7B5H - chains AD and DK of the 96 polymer chains in the assembly; structure by electron microscopy, 3.20 A resolution.

== Chain AD ==
Name: All3315 protein
From: Nostoc sp. (strain PCC 7120 / SAG 25.82 / UTEX 2576)
Notes: fragment: baseplate protein Cis12
UniProt: Q8YRX7 (Q8YRX7_NOSS1); residue numbers follow UniProt; this construct covers 1-1335
Sequence (1335 residues; numbered 1 to 1335; the number before each row is that of its first residue):
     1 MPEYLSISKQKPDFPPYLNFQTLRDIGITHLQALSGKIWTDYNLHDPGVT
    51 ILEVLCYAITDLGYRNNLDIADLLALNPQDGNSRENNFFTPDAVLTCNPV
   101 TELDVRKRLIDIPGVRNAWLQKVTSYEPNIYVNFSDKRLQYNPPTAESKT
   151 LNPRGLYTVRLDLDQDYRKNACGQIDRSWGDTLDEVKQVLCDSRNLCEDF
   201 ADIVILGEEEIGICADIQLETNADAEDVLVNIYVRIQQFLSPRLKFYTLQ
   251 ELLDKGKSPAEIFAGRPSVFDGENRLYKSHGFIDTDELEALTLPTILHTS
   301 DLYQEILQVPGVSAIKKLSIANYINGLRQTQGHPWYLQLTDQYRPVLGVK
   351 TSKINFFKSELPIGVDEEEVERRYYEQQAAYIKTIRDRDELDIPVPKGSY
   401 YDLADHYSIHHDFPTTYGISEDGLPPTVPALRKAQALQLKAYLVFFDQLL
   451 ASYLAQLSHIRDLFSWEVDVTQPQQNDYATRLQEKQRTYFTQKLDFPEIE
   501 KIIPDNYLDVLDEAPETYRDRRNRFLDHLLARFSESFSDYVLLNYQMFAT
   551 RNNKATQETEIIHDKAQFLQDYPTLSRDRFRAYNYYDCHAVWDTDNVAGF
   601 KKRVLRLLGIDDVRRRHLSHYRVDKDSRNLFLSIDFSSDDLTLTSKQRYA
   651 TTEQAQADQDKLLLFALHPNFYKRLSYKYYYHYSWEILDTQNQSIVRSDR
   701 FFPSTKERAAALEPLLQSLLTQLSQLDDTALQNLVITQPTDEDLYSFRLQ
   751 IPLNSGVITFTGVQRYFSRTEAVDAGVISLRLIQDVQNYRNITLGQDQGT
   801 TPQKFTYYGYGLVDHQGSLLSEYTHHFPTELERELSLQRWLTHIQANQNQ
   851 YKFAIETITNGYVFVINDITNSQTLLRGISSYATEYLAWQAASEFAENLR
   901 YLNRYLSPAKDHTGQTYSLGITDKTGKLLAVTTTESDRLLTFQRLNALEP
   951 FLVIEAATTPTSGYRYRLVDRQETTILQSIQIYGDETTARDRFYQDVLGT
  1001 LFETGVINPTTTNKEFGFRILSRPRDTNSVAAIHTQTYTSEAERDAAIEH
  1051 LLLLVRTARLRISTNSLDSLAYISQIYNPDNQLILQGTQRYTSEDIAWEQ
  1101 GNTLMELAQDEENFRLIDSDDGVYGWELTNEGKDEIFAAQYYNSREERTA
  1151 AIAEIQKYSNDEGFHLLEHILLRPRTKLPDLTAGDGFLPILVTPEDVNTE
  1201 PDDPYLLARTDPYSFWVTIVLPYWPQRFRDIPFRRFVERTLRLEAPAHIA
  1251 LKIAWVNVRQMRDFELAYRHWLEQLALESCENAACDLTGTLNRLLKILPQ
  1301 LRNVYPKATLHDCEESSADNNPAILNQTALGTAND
Not modelled in the structure: 1, 753-756, 797-799, 849-1059, 1314-1319, 1335
Disulfides: Cys588-Cys1280

== Chain DK ==
Name: All3321 protein
From: Nostoc sp. (strain PCC 7120 / SAG 25.82 / UTEX 2576)
Notes: fragment: tube adapter protein Cis7
UniProt: Q8YRX1 (Q8YRX1_NOSS1); numbering as in UniProt (aligned over 1-234)
Sequence (234 residues; row label = number of the first residue in the row):
     1 MALTKVKLLAYQDKRFENKLGEFELPINPEQFSQSFKVEYNREQAQGSQR
    51 NDPEFKFTKPEELKLDFTFDGTGVVPVNNGKPGEFHQDVADQVRVFLDLV
   101 YSMNSETHKPNFLRLIWGDFSFGEKNGFDCLLTDLQINYTLFDQTGKPLR
   151 AKLSTTFTSYVEQNRRVREEGKQSPDVTHQRKVKAGDTLPLMTHRIYGDP
   201 AYYLQIAKVNGLINFRKLATNTDLRFPPLEKTQS
Not modelled in the structure: 1, 234

== How chain AD and chain DK interact ==
Residue-residue contacts - 39 pairs, chain AD then chain DK:
  Pro2(AD) with Arg225(DK)
  Tyr4(AD) with Arg225(DK), hydrogen bond (backbone-side chain)
  Leu5(AD) with Pro227(DK); Pro228(DK)
  Ser6(AD) with Pro228(DK); Glu230(DK)
  Ile7(AD) with Tyr197(DK); Pro227(DK), hydrophobic; Pro228(DK), hydrogen bond (backbone-backbone); Leu229(DK); Glu230(DK), hydrogen bond (backbone-backbone)
  Ser8(AD) with Gln205(DK)
  Lys9(AD) with Tyr202(DK); Gln205(DK), hydrogen bond (backbone-side chain)
  Lys11(AD) with Glu230(DK), salt bridge
  Pro12(AD) with Gln205(DK); Lys208(DK)
  Phe14(AD) with Leu204(DK); Lys208(DK)
  Tyr57(AD) with Pro190(DK); Tyr203(DK), hydrophobic; Arg216(DK)
  Thr60(AD) with Tyr203(DK); Leu204(DK)
  Asp61(AD) with Phe215(DK); Arg216(DK)
  Tyr64(AD) with Leu204(DK), hydrophobic; Ala207(DK); Leu212(DK), hydrogen bond (side chain-backbone); Ile213(DK); Phe215(DK), hydrophobic
  Arg65(AD) with Ile213(DK); Asn214(DK), hydrogen bond
  Tyr401(AD) with Ile213(DK), hydrophobic
  Tyr407(AD) with Arg216(DK), hydrogen bond (backbone-side chain); Lys217(DK)
  Ser408(AD) with Arg216(DK)
  Ile409(AD) with Arg216(DK)
  Asp412(AD) with Arg216(DK), salt bridge
Other interface residues (no listed pair), chain AD (26 interface residues in all): Gln10, Leu18, Ala58, Leu68, Asp405, His406
Other interface residues (no listed pair), chain DK (21 interface residues in all): Ile206, Val209

== Overview ==
The interface between chain AD and chain DK involves 26 residues on one side and 21 on the other, with 7
hydrogen bonds and 2 salt bridges. Polar pairs include Lys11(AD)-Glu230(DK), Asp412(AD)-Arg216(DK) and
Tyr4(AD)-Arg225(DK).
Here chain AD is All3315 protein and chain DK is All3321 protein, both from Nostoc sp. (strain PCC 7120 / SAG
25.82 / UTEX 2576). Entry 7B5H (Cryo-EM structure of the contractile injection system base plate from Anabaena
PCC7120) was determined by electron microscopy together with 7B5I from the same study.
